Entry 8BQ6 (electron microscopy, 2.80 A resolution); this record covers chains BA and BB of the 67 polymer chains in the assembly.

Chain BA:
Name: Probable mitochondrial-processing peptidase subunit alpha-1, mitochondrial
Organism: Arabidopsis thaliana
UniProtKB: Q9ZU25 (MPPA1_ARATH); numbering as in UniProt (aligned over 1-503)
Sequence (503 residues; row label = number of the first residue in the row):
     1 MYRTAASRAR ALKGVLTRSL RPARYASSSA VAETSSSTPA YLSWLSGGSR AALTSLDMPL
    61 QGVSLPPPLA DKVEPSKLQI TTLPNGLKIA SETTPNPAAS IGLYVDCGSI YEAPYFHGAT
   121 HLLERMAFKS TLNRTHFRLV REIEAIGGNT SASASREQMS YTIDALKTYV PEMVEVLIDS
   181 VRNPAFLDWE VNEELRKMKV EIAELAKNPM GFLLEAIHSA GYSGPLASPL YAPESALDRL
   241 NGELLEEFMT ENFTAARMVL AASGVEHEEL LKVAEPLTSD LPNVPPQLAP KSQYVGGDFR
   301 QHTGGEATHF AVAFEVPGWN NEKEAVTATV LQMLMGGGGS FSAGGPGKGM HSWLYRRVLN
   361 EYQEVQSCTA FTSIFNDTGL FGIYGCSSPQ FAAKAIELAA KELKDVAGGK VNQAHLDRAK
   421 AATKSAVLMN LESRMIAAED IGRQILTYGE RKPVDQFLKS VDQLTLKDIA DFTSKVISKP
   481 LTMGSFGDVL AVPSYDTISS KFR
Disordered / not traced: 1-51, 336-366, 503

Chain BB:
Name: Probable mitochondrial-processing peptidase subunit beta, mitochondrial
Organism: Arabidopsis thaliana
Notes: EC 3.4.24.64
UniProtKB: Q42290 (MPPB_ARATH); residues 1-531 here = UniProt positions 1-531
Sequence (531 residues; row label = number of the first residue in the row):
     1 MAMKNLLSLA RRSQRRLFLT QATRSSSSFS AIDSVPASAS PTALSPPPPH LMPYDHAAEI
    61 IKNKIKKLEN PDKRFLKYAS PHPILASHNH ILSAPETRVT TLPNGLRVAT ESNLSAKTAT
   121 VGVWIDAGSR FESDETNGTA HFLEHMIFKG TDRRTVRALE EEIEDIGGHL NAYTSREQTT
   181 YYAKVLDSNV NQALDVLADI LQNSKFEEQR INRERDVILR EMQEVEGQTD EVVLDHLHAT
   241 AFQYTPLGRT ILGPAQNVKS ITREDLQNYI KTHYTASRMV IAAAGAVKHE EVVEQVKKLF
   301 TKLSSDPTTT SQLVANEPAS FTGSEVRMID DDLPLAQFAV AFEGASWTDP DSVALMVMQT
   361 MLGSWNKNVG GGKHVGSDLT QRVAINEIAE SIMAFNTNYK DTGLFGVYAV AKADCLDDLS
   421 YAIMYEVTKL AYRVSDADVT RARNQLKSSL LLHMDGTSPI AEDIGRQLLT YGRRIPTAEL
   481 FARIDAVDAS TVKRVANKYI YDKDIAISAI GPIQDLPDYN KFRRRTYWNR Y
Disordered / not traced: 1-44
Swiss-Prot annotation at these positions:
  - active site: E144 (Proton acceptor), E214
  - binding site (Zn(2+)): H141, H145, E221
Ion coordination: Zn2+: H141, H145

Interface between chain BA and chain BB:
Residue-residue contacts (137):
  A52(BA) with A486(BB)
  L53(BA) with P350(BB)
  T54(BA) with P350(BB); R483(BB), hydrogen bond (backbone-side chain)
  S55(BA) with T348(BB), hydrogen bond (side chain-backbone); R483(BB), hydrogen bond (backbone-side chain)
  L56(BA) with W347(BB); T348(BB), hydrogen bond (backbone-backbone); D349(BB); P350(BB), hydrophobic; Y471(BB), hydrophobic; R473(BB), hydrogen bond (backbone-side chain); I475(BB), hydrophobic; R483(BB)
  D57(BA) with T348(BB); Y471(BB); R473(BB), hydrogen bond (backbone-side chain)
  M58(BA) with R473(BB), hydrogen bond (backbone-side chain); E479(BB); R483(BB), hydrogen bond (backbone-side chain)
  P59(BA) with R473(BB); E479(BB)
  L60(BA) with E479(BB), hydrogen bond (backbone-side chain); R483(BB)
  V63(BA) with A478(BB); E479(BB); A482(BB), hydrophobic
  S64(BA) with N89(BB), hydrogen bond (backbone-side chain); A478(BB)
  L65(BA) with A478(BB), hydrophobic
  P66(BA) with N89(BB); L92(BB); A478(BB)
  P67(BA) with S93(BB)
  P68(BA) with A94(BB)
  L69(BA) with S93(BB); A94(BB), hydrogen bond (backbone-backbone); P95(BB)
  D71(BA) with R98(BB), salt bridge; N113(BB); L114(BB), hydrogen bond (backbone-backbone)
  K72(BA) with L114(BB)
  V73(BA) with N113(BB); S115(BB), hydrogen bond (backbone-side chain)
  P97(BA) with I91(BB); L451(BB), hydrophobic
  A98(BA) with L452(BB), hydrophobic
  R125(BA) with N368(BB)
  T131(BA) with L68(BB)
  N133(BA) with P71(BB); D72(BB), hydrogen bond (side chain-backbone); F75(BB); L76(BB)
  R134(BA) with F75(BB), hydrogen bond (side chain-backbone); L76(BB); A79(BB)
  H136(BA) with G370(BB); G371(BB); H374(BB), hydrogen bond
  F137(BA) with H374(BB)
  R138(BA) with L76(BB); A79(BB), hydrogen bond (side chain-backbone); P81(BB)
  V140(BA) with G371(BB); H374(BB); V375(BB)
  R141(BA) with P81(BB); H374(BB), hydrogen bond (side chain-backbone); V375(BB), hydrogen bond (side chain-backbone); G376(BB); Q381(BB); R441(BB)
  E142(BA) with A79(BB); S80(BB); P81(BB)
  E144(BA) with V375(BB); G376(BB), hydrogen bond (side chain-backbone); R441(BB); Q445(BB), hydrogen bond
  A145(BA) with S80(BB); P83(BB), hydrophobic; N444(BB), hydrogen bond (backbone-side chain)
  G147(BA) with S448(BB), hydrogen bond (backbone-side chain)
  N149(BA) with L452(BB)
  D164(BA) with L452(BB)
  A165(BA) with L452(BB)
  L166(BA) with L452(BB), hydrophobic
  T168(BA) with H88(BB); I91(BB)
  Y169(BA) with A86(BB)
  P171(BA) with Y78(BB), hydrophobic
  E172(BA) with Y78(BB); A79(BB)
  E175(BA) with F75(BB); L76(BB); K77(BB), hydrogen bond (side chain-backbone); Y78(BB), hydrogen bond (side chain-backbone); A79(BB), hydrogen bond (side chain-backbone)
  V176(BA) with A79(BB), hydrophobic
  I178(BA) with F75(BB), hydrophobic
  D179(BA) with F75(BB)
  N183(BA) with F75(BB)
  F186(BA) with K64(BB)
  L187(BA) with K64(BB); L68(BB), hydrophobic
  D188(BA) with K64(BB), salt bridge
  R196(BA) with E387(BB), salt bridge
  K197(BA) with K367(BB); N368(BB); V369(BB), hydrogen bond (side chain-backbone); G370(BB)
  K272(BA) with Y78(BB)
  V273(BA) with Y78(BB), hydrophobic
  P276(BA) with R74(BB), hydrogen bond (backbone-side chain)
  L277(BA) with R74(BB); F75(BB), hydrophobic
  D280(BA) with R74(BB), salt bridge
  R418(BA) with E161(BB), salt bridge; E164(BB); D165(BB), salt bridge
  A421(BA) with E164(BB); D165(BB); G167(BB)
  K424(BA) with L186(BB)
  S425(BA) with G167(BB), hydrogen bond (side chain-backbone)
  L428(BA) with K117(BB); T118(BB); L186(BB), hydrophobic
  M429(BA) with T118(BB); K184(BB); V185(BB)
  E432(BA) with T118(BB); K184(BB), salt bridge; G456(BB); T457(BB), hydrogen bond (side chain-backbone)
  S433(BA) with D455(BB), hydrogen bond
  R434(BA) with L452(BB), hydrogen bond (side chain-backbone)
Other interface residues (no listed pair), chain BA (78 interface residues in all): E74, P95, N96, K129, L132, I146, K167, A185, W189, V200, A422, D455
Other interface residues (no listed pair), chain BB (75 interface residues in all): I61, K67, H82, E96, S112, I166, H169, S352, V353, P476

In short:
Chain BA and chain BB form an interface of 78 and 75 residues respectively; the contacts include 32 hydrogen
bonds and 7 salt bridges. Polar contacts include D71(BA)-R98(BB), D188(BA)-K64(BB) and R196(BA)-E387(BB).
Here chain BA is Probable mitochondrial-processing peptidase subunit alpha-1, mitochondrial and chain BB is
Probable mitochondrial-processing peptidase subunit beta, mitochondrial, both from Arabidopsis thaliana. Entry
8BQ6 (Cryo-EM structure of the Arabidopsis thaliana I+III2 supercomplex (Complete conformation 2 composition))
was determined by electron microscopy, deposited together with 8BED, 8BEE, 8BEF, 8BEH, 8BEL, 8BEP, 8BPX and
8BQ5.
